PDB entry 6Z9F | electron microscopy, 1.56 A resolution | chains A and P of the 24 polymer chains in the assembly

[Chain A (and P)]
Name: Ferritin heavy chain
Source organism: Homo sapiens
Notes: EC 1.16.3.1; chain P of this document is another copy of the same molecule, construct and numbering; everything in this record applies to it too
UniProt: P02794 (FRIH_HUMAN); residues 0-182 here correspond to UniProt positions 1-183 (UniProt number = residue number + 1)
Sequence (183 residues; each row starts with the number of its first residue; numbering starts at 0):
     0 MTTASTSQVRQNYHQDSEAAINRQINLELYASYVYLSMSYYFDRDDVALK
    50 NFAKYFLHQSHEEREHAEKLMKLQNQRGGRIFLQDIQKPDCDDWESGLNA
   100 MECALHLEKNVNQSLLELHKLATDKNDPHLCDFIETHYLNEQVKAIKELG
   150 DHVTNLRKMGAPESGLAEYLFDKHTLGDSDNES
Disordered / not traced: 0-3, 177-182
Modified / non-standard residues: Cys-90 (S-oxy cysteine; CSX)
Construct notes: conflict Gln-86 (Lys87 in P02794)
Ion coordination: Na+ site 1: Glu-27, Glu-62; Na+ site 2: Asp-131, Glu-134 (shared with 2 residues of chain F; 2 residues of chain e)
Swiss-Prot annotation at these positions:
  - binding site (Fe cation): Glu-27, Glu-62, His-65, Glu-107, Gln-141
  - site: Arg-22 (Essential for association with cargo receptor NCOA4)
  - modified residue: Met-0 (N-acetylmethionine), Thr-1 (N-acetylthreonine), Ser-178 (Phosphoserine), Ser-182 (Phosphoserine)

[Chain A / chain P interface]
Contacting residue pairs (60):
  Ser-6(A) / Asp-44(P)  hydrogen bond
  Gln-7(A) / Asp-44(P)  hydrogen bond
  Val-8(A) / Asp-44(P)
  Leu-28(A) / Tyr-32(P)  hydrophobic
  Tyr-32(A) / Leu-28(P)  hydrophobic
  Tyr-32(A) / Leu-82(P)
  Tyr-32(A) / Gln-83(P)  hydrogen bond (side chain-backbone)
  Tyr-32(A) / Ile-85(P)
  Leu-35(A) / Glu-67(P)
  Leu-35(A) / Met-70(P)  hydrophobic
  Ser-36(A) / Leu-82(P)
  Tyr-39(A) / Glu-67(P)  hydrogen bond (side chain-backbone)
  Tyr-39(A) / Met-70(P)  hydrophobic
  Tyr-39(A) / Lys-71(P)
  Tyr-39(A) / Asn-74(P)  hydrogen bond (backbone-side chain)
  Tyr-39(A) / Ile-80(P)  hydrophobic
  Asp-42(A) / Asn-74(P)  hydrogen bond
  Arg-43(A) / Asn-74(P)
  Arg-43(A) / Arg-79(P)
  Asp-44(A) / Ser-6(P)  hydrogen bond
  Asp-44(A) / Gln-7(P)  hydrogen bond
  Asp-44(A) / Val-8(P)
  Asp-44(A) / Arg-79(P)  salt bridge
  Asp-45(A) / Arg-79(P)  salt bridge
  Leu-56(A) / Glu-67(P)
  His-60(A) / Arg-63(P)  hydrogen bond
  His-60(A) / Glu-67(P)  salt bridge
  Arg-63(A) / His-60(P)  hydrogen bond
  Arg-63(A) / Arg-63(P)
  Glu-67(A) / Leu-35(P)
  Glu-67(A) / Tyr-39(P)  hydrogen bond (backbone-side chain)
  Glu-67(A) / Leu-56(P)
  Glu-67(A) / His-60(P)  salt bridge
  Met-70(A) / Leu-35(P)  hydrophobic
  Met-70(A) / Tyr-39(P)  hydrophobic
  Lys-71(A) / Tyr-39(P)
  Asn-74(A) / Tyr-39(P)  hydrogen bond (side chain-backbone)
  Asn-74(A) / Asp-42(P)  hydrogen bond
  Asn-74(A) / Arg-43(P)
  Arg-79(A) / Arg-43(P)
  Arg-79(A) / Asp-44(P)  salt bridge
  Arg-79(A) / Asp-45(P)  salt bridge
  Ile-80(A) / Tyr-39(P)  hydrophobic
  Phe-81(A) / Asp-91(P)
  Leu-82(A) / Tyr-32(P)
  Leu-82(A) / Ser-36(P)
  Leu-82(A) / Lys-87(P)
  Gln-83(A) / Tyr-32(P)  hydrogen bond (backbone-side chain)
  Gln-83(A) / Lys-87(P)
  Asp-84(A) / Ile-85(P)
  Asp-84(A) / Gln-86(P)
  Asp-84(A) / Lys-87(P)  hydrogen bond (side chain-backbone)
  Ile-85(A) / Tyr-32(P)
  Ile-85(A) / Asp-84(P)
  Ile-85(A) / Ile-85(P)  hydrogen bond (backbone-backbone)
  Gln-86(A) / Asp-84(P)
  Lys-87(A) / Leu-82(P)
  Lys-87(A) / Gln-83(P)
  Lys-87(A) / Asp-84(P)  hydrogen bond (backbone-side chain)
  Asp-91(A) / Phe-81(P)
Other interface residues (no listed pair), chain A (32 interface residues in all): Asn-25, Gly-77, Pro-88
Other interface residues (no listed pair), chain P (32 interface residues in all): Asn-25, Gly-77, Pro-88

[Overview]
The chain A/chain P interface involves 32 residues from each chain, with 17 hydrogen bonds and 6 salt bridges.
Polar contacts include Asp-44(A)/Arg-79(P), Asp-45(A)/Arg-79(P) and His-60(A)/Glu-67(P). The Na+ site 1 is
built by Glu-27(A) and Glu-62(A). UniProt lists 5 Fe cation-binding residues on chain A.
Chain A and chain P are both Ferritin heavy chain (Homo sapiens); the structure, 1.56 A structure of human
apoferritin obtained from data subset of Titan Mono-BCOR microscope, was determined by electron microscopy,
deposited together with 7A6A, 7A6B, 6Z6U and 6Z9E.
